Entry 3P57 (X-ray diffraction, 2.19 A resolution); this record covers chains I and P of the 13 polymer chains in the assembly.

Chain I:
Name: Myocyte-specific enhancer factor 2A
Source organism: Homo sapiens
Notes: fragment: N terminal domain
UniProt: Q02078 (MEF2A_HUMAN); residues 2-91 here = UniProt positions 2-91
Amino-acid sequence (90 residues; row label = number of the first residue in the row):
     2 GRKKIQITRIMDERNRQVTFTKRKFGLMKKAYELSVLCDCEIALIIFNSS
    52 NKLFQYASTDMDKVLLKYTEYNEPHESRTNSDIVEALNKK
Swiss-Prot annotation at these positions:
  - DNA-binding region: Ala-58 to Glu-86 (Mef2-type)
  - modified residue: Ser-59 (Phosphoserine)

Chain P:
Name: Histone acetyltransferase p300
Source organism: Homo sapiens
Notes: EC 2.3.1.48
UniProt: Q09472 (EP300_HUMAN); residues 4-113 here correspond to UniProt positions 1726-1835 (UniProt number = residue number + 1722)
Amino-acid sequence (112 residues; row label = number of the first residue in the row):
     2 HMSPGDSRRLSIQRCIQSLVHACQCRNANCSLPSCQKMKRVVQHTKGCKR
    52 KTNGGCPICKQLIALCCYHAKHCQENKCPVPFCLNIKQKLRQQQLQHRLQ
   102 QAQMLRRRMASM
Not modelled in the structure: 50-56
Differences from the reference sequence: expression tag (2-3)
Swiss-Prot annotation at these positions:
  - zinc finger: Gly-6 to Ile-87 (TAZ-type 2)
  - modified residue: Ser-4 (Phosphoserine)
Metal / ion sites: Zn2+ site 1: His-22, Cys-26, Cys-31, Cys-36; Zn2+ site 2: His-45, Cys-49, Cys-57, Cys-60; Zn2+ site 3: His-70, Cys-74, Cys-79, Cys-84
From the paper describing this entry:
  - mutagenesis - Q93A, Q93Y: unchanged binding to Myocyte-specific enhancer factor 2A (chain I)
  - mutagenesis - R9A/Y69A, Q18Y: increased binding to Myocyte-specific enhancer factor 2A (chain I)
  - mutagenesis - L11A/R15A/Q18A, L11R/R15A, L96A/L100A: decreased binding to Myocyte-specific enhancer factor 2A (chain I)

Chain I / chain P interface:
Contacting residue pairs (9):
  Asp-63(I) / Pro-5(P)
  Asp-63(I) / Gly-6(P)
  Leu-66(I) / Arg-9(P)
  Leu-67(I) / Pro-5(P)  hydrophobic
  Leu-67(I) / Ser-8(P)
  Leu-67(I) / Arg-9(P)
  Thr-70(I) / Arg-9(P)  hydrogen bond
  Thr-70(I) / Ser-12(P)
  Thr-70(I) / Ile-13(P)
Other interface residues (no listed pair), chain I (7 interface residues in all): Asp-61, Lys-64, Glu-71
The authors on this interface:
  - pairs named by the authors: Thr-70(I)/Arg-9(P) (hydrogen bond)
  - interface residues, chain I: Asp-63(I), Lys-64(I), Leu-66(I), Leu-67(I), Thr-70(I)
  - interface residues, chain P: Pro-5(P), Gly-6(P), Ser-8(P), Arg-9(P)

Overview:
Chain I and chain P form an interface of 7 and 6 residues respectively; the contacts include 1 hydrogen bond.
The hydrogen-bonded pair is Thr-70(I)/Arg-9(P). The paper describes a hydrogen bond between Thr-70(I) and
Arg-9(P). From the paper: L11A/R15A/Q18A, L11R/R15A and L96A/L100A of chain P reduce binding to
Myocyte-specific enhancer factor 2A (chain I); interface residues Asp-63(I), Lys-64(I) and Pro-5(P) among
others; 7 substitutions were tested in all.
Here chain I is Myocyte-specific enhancer factor 2A and chain P is Histone acetyltransferase p300, both from
Homo sapiens. Entry 3P57 (Crystal structure of the p300 TAZ2 domain bound to MEF2 on DNA) was determined by
X-ray diffraction.
